Entry 9BFU (electron microscopy, 4.07 A resolution (low resolution: residue-level contacts below are approximate; hydrogen-bond / salt-bridge calls are withheld)); this record covers chains A and B.

[Chain A (and B)]
Molecule: Protein sevenless
From: Drosophila melanogaster
Notes: EC 2.7.10.1; chain B of this document is another copy of the same molecule, construct and numbering; everything in this record applies to it too
UniProt: P13368 (7LESS_DROME); aligned to UniProt positions 123-2110 over residues 123-2110 (the alignment contains insertions or deletions, so no single offset holds)
Amino-acid sequence (2002 residues; each row starts with the number of its first residue):
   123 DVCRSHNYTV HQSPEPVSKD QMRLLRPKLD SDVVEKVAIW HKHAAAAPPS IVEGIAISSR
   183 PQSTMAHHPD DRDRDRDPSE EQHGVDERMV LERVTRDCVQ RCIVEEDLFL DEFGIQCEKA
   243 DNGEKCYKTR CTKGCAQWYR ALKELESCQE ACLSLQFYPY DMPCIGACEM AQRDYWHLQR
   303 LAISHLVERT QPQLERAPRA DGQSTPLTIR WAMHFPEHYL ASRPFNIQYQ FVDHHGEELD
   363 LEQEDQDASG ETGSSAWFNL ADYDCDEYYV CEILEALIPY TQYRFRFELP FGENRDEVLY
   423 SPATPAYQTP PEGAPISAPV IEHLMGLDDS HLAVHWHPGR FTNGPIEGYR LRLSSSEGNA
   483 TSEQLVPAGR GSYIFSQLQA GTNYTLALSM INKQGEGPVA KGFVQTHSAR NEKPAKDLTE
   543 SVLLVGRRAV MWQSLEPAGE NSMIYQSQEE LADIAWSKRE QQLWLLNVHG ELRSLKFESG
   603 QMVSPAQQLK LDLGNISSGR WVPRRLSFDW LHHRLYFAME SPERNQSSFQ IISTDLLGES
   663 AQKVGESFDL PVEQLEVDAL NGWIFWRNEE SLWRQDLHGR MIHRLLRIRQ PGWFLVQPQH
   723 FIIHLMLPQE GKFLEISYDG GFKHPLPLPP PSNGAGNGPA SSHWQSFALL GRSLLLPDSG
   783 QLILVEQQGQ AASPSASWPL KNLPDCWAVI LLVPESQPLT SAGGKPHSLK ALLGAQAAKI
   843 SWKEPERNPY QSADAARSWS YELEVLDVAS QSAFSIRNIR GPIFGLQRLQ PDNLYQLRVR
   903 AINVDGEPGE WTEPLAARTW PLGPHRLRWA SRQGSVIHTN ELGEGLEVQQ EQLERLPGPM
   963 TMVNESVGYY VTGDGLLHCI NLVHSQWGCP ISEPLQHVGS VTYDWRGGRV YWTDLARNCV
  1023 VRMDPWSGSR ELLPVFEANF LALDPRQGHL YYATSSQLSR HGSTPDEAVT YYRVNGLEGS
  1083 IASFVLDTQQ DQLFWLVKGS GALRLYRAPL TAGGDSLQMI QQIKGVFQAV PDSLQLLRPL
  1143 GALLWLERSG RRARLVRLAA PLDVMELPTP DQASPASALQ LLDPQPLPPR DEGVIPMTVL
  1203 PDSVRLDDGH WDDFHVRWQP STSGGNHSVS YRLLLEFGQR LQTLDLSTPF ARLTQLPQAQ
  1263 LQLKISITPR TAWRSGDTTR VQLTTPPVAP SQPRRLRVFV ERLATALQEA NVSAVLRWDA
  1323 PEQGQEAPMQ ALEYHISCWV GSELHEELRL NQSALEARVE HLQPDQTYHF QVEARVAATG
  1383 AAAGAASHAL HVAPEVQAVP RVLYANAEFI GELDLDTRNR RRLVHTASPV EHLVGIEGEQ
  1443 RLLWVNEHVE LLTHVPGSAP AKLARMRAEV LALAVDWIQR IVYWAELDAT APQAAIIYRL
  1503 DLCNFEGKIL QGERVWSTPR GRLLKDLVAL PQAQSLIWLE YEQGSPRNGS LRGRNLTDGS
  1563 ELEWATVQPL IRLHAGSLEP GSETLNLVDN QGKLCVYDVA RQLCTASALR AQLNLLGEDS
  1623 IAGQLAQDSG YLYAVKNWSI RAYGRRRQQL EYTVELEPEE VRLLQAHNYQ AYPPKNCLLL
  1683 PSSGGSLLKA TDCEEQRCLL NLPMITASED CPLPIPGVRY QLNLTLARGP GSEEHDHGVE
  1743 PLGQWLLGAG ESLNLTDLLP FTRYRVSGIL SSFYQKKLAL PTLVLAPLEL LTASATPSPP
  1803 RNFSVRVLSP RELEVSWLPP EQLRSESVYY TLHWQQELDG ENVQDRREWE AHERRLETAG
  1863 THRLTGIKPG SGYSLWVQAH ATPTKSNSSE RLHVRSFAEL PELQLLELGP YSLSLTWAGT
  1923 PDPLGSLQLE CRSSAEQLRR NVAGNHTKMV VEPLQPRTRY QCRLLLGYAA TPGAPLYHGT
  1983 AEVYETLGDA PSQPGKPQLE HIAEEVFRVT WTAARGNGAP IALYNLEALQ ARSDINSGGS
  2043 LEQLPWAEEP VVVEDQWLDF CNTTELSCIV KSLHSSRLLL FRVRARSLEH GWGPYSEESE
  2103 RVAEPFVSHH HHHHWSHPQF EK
Not modelled in the structure: 123-206, 319-327, 356-377, 477-482, 646-649, 754-764, 1077-1080, 1114-1117, 1730-1742, 1795-1800, 1822-1829, 1840-1854, 1869-1873, 1883-1887, 1898-1900, 1945-1949, 1969-1980, 1991-2124
Sequence notes: expression tag (2111-2124)
Disulfide bonds: Cys220-Cys257, Cys224-Cys253, Cys239-Cys248, Cys270-Cys290, Cys274-Cys286, Cys387-Cys393, Cys981-Cys991, Cys1597-Cys1606, Cys1679-Cys1713, Cys1695-Cys1700
Covalent attachments: N-acetylglucosamine (NAG) linked to Asn505, Asn966, Asn1228, Asn1313, Asn1550, Asn1557, Asn1639, Asn1725, Asn1756, Asn1804, Asn1889; glycan linked to Asn1353
UniProt features mapped onto this chain:
  - glycosylation (N-linked (GlcNAc...) asparagine): Asn129, Asn481, Asn505, Asn617, Asn647, Asn966, Asn1228, Asn1313, Asn1353, Asn1550, Asn1557, Asn1639, Asn1725, Asn1756, Asn1804, Asn1889, Asn1947

[Chain A / chain B interface]
Pairs across the interface (99; chain A residue first):
  Leu267(A) - His1337(B)
  Arg318(A) - Gln1651(B)
  Pro328(A) - Arg1649(B)
  Phe337(A) - Ala1387(B)
  Tyr341(A) - Gln1373(B)
  Tyr341(A) - Ala1388(B)
  Tyr341(A) - Ser1389(B)
  Leu342(A) - His1337(B)
  Leu342(A) - Ser1339(B)
  Leu342(A) - Gln1373(B)
  Leu342(A) - Glu1375(B)
  Ser344(A) - Trp1341(B)
  Arg345(A) - Ser1344(B)
  Pro346(A) - Trp1341(B)
  Pro346(A) - His1371(B)
  Pro346(A) - Gln1373(B)
  Phe347(A) - Ser1389(B)
  Asn348(A) - His1371(B)
  Ala383(A) - Thr1369(B)
  Ala383(A) - Ala1391(B)
  Ala383(A) - Leu1392(B)
  Ala383(A) - His1393(B)
  Asp384(A) - Ala1391(B)
  Asp384(A) - Leu1392(B)
  Asp384(A) - His1393(B)
  Asp384(A) - Arg1648(B)
  Tyr385(A) - His1371(B)
  Tyr385(A) - His1390(B)
  Tyr385(A) - Ala1391(B)
  Asp386(A) - Arg1297(B)
  Asp386(A) - Leu1298(B)
  Asp386(A) - Ser1389(B)
  Asp386(A) - His1390(B)
  Cys387(A) - Ala1388(B)
  Cys387(A) - Ser1389(B)
  Asp388(A) - Ala1387(B)
  Glu389(A) - Ala1387(B)
  Val392(A) - Arg1297(B)
  Glu394(A) - Arg1297(B)
  Leu396(A) - His1390(B)
  Leu396(A) - Arg1648(B)
  Leu396(A) - Arg1649(B)
  Glu397(A) - Arg1648(B)
  Ala398(A) - Arg1648(B)
  Ser1058(A) - Glu1345(B)
  Arg1297(A) - Asp386(B)
  Arg1297(A) - Val392(B)
  Arg1297(A) - Glu394(B)
  Leu1298(A) - Asp386(B)
  His1337(A) - Leu267(B)
  His1337(A) - Leu342(B)
  Ser1339(A) - Leu342(B)
  Trp1341(A) - Ser344(B)
  Trp1341(A) - Pro346(B)
  Ser1344(A) - Arg345(B)
  Glu1345(A) - Ser1058(B)
  Thr1369(A) - Ala383(B)
  His1371(A) - Pro346(B)
  His1371(A) - Asn348(B)
  His1371(A) - Tyr385(B)
  Gln1373(A) - Tyr341(B)
  Gln1373(A) - Leu342(B)
  Gln1373(A) - Pro346(B)
  Glu1375(A) - Leu342(B)
  Ala1387(A) - Phe337(B)
  Ala1387(A) - Asp388(B)
  Ala1387(A) - Glu389(B)
  Ala1388(A) - Tyr341(B)
  Ala1388(A) - Cys387(B)
  Ser1389(A) - Tyr341(B)
  Ser1389(A) - Phe347(B)
  Ser1389(A) - Tyr385(B)
  Ser1389(A) - Asp386(B)
  Ser1389(A) - Cys387(B)
  His1390(A) - Tyr385(B)
  His1390(A) - Asp386(B)
  Ala1391(A) - Ala383(B)
  Ala1391(A) - Asp384(B)
  Ala1391(A) - Tyr385(B)
  Leu1392(A) - Ala383(B)
  Leu1392(A) - Asp384(B)
  His1393(A) - Ala383(B)
  His1393(A) - Asp384(B)
  Gln1399(A) - Asp384(B)
  Ala1610(A) - Glu434(B)
  Arg1648(A) - Asp384(B)
  Arg1648(A) - Leu396(B)
  Arg1648(A) - Glu397(B)
  Arg1648(A) - Ala398(B)
  Arg1649(A) - Leu396(B)
  Gln1651(A) - Arg318(B)
  Ser1684(A) - Ser1684(B)
  Ser1685(A) - Leu1785(B)
  Leu1785(A) - Ser1685(B)
  Gln1939(A) - Gln1939(B)
  Gln1939(A) - Leu1940(B)
  Gln1939(A) - Arg1941(B)
  Leu1940(A) - Gln1939(B)
  Arg1941(A) - Gln1939(B)
Also at the interface, not in a pair above, chain A (61 interface residues in all): Cys393, Ile395, Glu434, Glu1349, Val1374, Gly1386, Val1786, Pro1955
Also at the interface, not in a pair above, chain B (61 interface residues in all): Pro328, Cys393, Ile395, Val1076, Glu1349, Val1374, Gly1386, Ala1610, Val1786, Pro1955

[In short]
Chain A and chain B each contribute 61 residues to their interface. N-acetylglucosamine is covalently linked
to Asn505(A), Asn966(A), Asn1228(A), Asn1313(A), Asn1550(A) and Asn1557(A) and 5 more.
Chain A and chain B are both Protein sevenless (Drosophila melanogaster); the structure, Cryo-EM structure of
Sevenless extracellular domain (composite map of the dimer, pH 4.6), was determined by electron microscopy
together with 9BFP, 9BFQ, 9BFR and 9BFS from the same study.
